Entry 1R09 (X-ray diffraction, 2.90 A resolution); this record covers chains 2 and 3 of the 4 polymer chains in the assembly.

Chain 2:
Protein: Human rhinovirus 14 coat protein (subunit VP2)
Source organism: Human rhinovirus 14
UniProtKB: P03303 (POLG_HRV14); residues 1-262 here correspond to UniProt positions 69-330 (UniProt number = residue number + 68)
Sequence (262 residues; each row starts with the number of its first residue):
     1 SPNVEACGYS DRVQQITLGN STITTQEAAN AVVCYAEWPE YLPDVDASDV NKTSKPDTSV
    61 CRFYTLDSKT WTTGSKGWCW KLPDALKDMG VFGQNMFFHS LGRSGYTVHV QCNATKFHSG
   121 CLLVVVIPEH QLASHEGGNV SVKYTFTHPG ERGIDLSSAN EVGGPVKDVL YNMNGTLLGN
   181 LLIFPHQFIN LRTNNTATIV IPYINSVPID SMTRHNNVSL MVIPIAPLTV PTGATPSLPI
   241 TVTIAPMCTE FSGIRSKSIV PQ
Not modelled in the structure: 1-7
Construct notes: conflict L170 (Ile239 in P03303)

Chain 3:
Protein: Human rhinovirus 14 coat protein (subunit VP3)
Source organism: Human rhinovirus 14
UniProtKB: P03303 (POLG_HRV14); residues 1-236 here correspond to UniProt positions 331-566 (UniProt number = residue number + 330)
Sequence (236 residues; numbered 1 to 236; the number before each row is that of its first residue):
     1 GLPTTTLPGS GQFLTTDDRQ SPSALPNYEP TPRIHIPGKV HNLLEIIQVD TLIPMNNTHT
    61 KDEVNSYLIP LNANRQNEQV FGTNLFIGDG VFKTTLLGEI VQYYTHWSGS LRFSLMYTGP
   121 ALSSAKLILA YTPPGARGPQ DRREAMLGTH VVWDIGLQST IVMTIPWTSG VQFRYTDPDT
   181 YTSAGFLSCW YQTSLILPPE TTGQVYLLSF ISACPDFKLR LMKDTQTISQ TVALTE

Chain 2 / chain 3 interface:
Pairs across the interface (61):
  R12(2) - L157(3)
  Y35(2) - P37(3)  hydrophobic
  Y35(2) - G38(3)
  E37(2) - H35(3)  salt bridge
  E37(2) - P37(3)
  D46(2) - I34(3)
  D46(2) - H35(3)  hydrogen bond (side chain-backbone)
  K116(2) - P120(3)
  K116(2) - A121(3)  hydrogen bond (backbone-backbone)
  K116(2) - L122(3)  hydrogen bond (backbone-backbone)
  F117(2) - P120(3)
  F117(2) - L122(3)  hydrophobic
  F117(2) - P199(3)
  F117(2) - T201(3)
  H118(2) - P120(3)
  S119(2) - T118(3)
  G120(2) - T118(3)
  N139(2) - E236(3)  hydrogen bond (side chain-backbone)
  L170(2) - D62(3)
  L170(2) - E63(3)
  L170(2) - V64(3)
  L170(2) - Y67(3)  hydrophobic
  Y171(2) - D62(3)  hydrogen bond
  L177(2) - T94(3)
  L178(2) - V64(3)  hydrophobic
  G179(2) - T51(3)
  G179(2) - L52(3)  hydrogen bond (backbone-backbone)
  G179(2) - Y67(3)  hydrogen bond (backbone-side chain)
  N180(2) - T51(3)
  N180(2) - T94(3)  hydrogen bond (side chain-backbone)
  N180(2) - T95(3)
  N180(2) - L96(3)  hydrogen bond (side chain-backbone)
  L182(2) - V49(3)
  L182(2) - D50(3)
  L182(2) - T51(3)
  L182(2) - L52(3)  hydrophobic
  L182(2) - F210(3)  hydrophobic
  I183(2) - V49(3)  hydrophobic
  I183(2) - L96(3)  hydrophobic
  N190(2) - M116(3)
  N190(2) - Y117(3)
  N190(2) - T118(3)
  R192(2) - Y117(3)
  R192(2) - G119(3)  hydrogen bond (side chain-backbone)
  R192(2) - P120(3)
  R192(2) - A121(3)
  R192(2) - G156(3)  hydrogen bond (side chain-backbone)
  T193(2) - S159(3)
  I204(2) - P37(3)  hydrophobic
  N205(2) - I36(3)
  S206(2) - I34(3)
  V207(2) - I34(3)
  P208(2) - I34(3)
  I225(2) - V64(3)
  I225(2) - L68(3)
  A226(2) - L68(3)  hydrophobic
  A226(2) - T118(3)
  P227(2) - L68(3)
  P227(2) - Y206(3)  hydrophobic
  P231(2) - E200(3)
  T232(2) - E200(3)  hydrogen bond (backbone-backbone)
Interface residues without a listed pair, chain 2 (37 interface residues in all): C121, V169, F188, P202, Y203, T229
Interface residues without a listed pair, chain 3 (39 interface residues in all): R33, I46, I155, P198, T202, L208

Summary:
The interface between chain 2 and chain 3 involves 37 residues on one side and 39 on the other; the contacts
include 12 hydrogen bonds and 1 salt bridge. Among the polar pairs are E37(2)-H35(3), D46(2)-H35(3) and
N139(2)-E236(3).
Here chain 2 is Human rhinovirus 14 coat protein (subunit VP2) and chain 3 is Human rhinovirus 14 coat protein
(subunit VP3), both from Human rhinovirus 14. Entry 1R09 (Human rhinovirus 14 complexed with antiviral
compound R 61837) was determined by X-ray diffraction.
